5CMP - chain A; structure by X-ray diffraction, 2.60 A resolution.

== Chain A ==
Protein: Leucine-rich repeat transmembrane protein FLRT3
From: Homo sapiens
Reference sequence: Q9NZU0 (FLRT3_HUMAN); residues 29-357 here = UniProt positions 29-357
Sequence (333 residues; row label = number of the first residue in the row):
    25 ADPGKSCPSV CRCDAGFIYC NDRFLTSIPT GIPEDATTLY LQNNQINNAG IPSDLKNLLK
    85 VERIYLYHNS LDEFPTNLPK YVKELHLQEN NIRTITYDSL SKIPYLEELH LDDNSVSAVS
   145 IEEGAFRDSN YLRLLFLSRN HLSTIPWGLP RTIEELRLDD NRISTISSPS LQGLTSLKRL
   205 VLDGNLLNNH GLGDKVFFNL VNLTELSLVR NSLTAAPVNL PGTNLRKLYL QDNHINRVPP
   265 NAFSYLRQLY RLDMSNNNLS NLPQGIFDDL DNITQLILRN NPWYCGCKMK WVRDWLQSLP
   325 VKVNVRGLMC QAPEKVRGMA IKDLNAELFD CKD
Not modelled in the structure: 25-28, 353-357
Cystine bridges: Cys-31/Cys-37, Cys-35/Cys-44, Cys-309/Cys-334
Covalently attached groups: N-acetylglucosamine (NAG) linked to Asn-226
Sequence notes: expression tag (25-28)
Swiss-Prot annotation at these positions:
  - region: Asp-38 to Asn-67 (Interaction with ADGRL3)
  - glycosylation (N-linked (GlcNAc...) asparagine): Asn-226, Asn-282, Asn-296
  - natural variant: Gln-69 (Q69K: In HH21), Glu-97 (E97G: In HH21), Ser-144 (S144I: In HH21), Lys-339 (K339R: In HH21)
  - mutagenesis: Asp-38 (D38A: Abolishes ADGRL3 binding; when associated with A-43; A-45 and A-47), Tyr-43 (Y43A: Abolishes ADGRL3 binding; when associated with A-64. Abolishes ADGRL3 binding; when associated with A-38; A-43 and A-47), Asn-45 (N45A: Abolishes ADGRL3 binding; when associated with A-38; A-43 and A-47), Arg-47 (R47A: Abolishes ADGRL3 binding; when associated with A-38; A-43 and A-45), Tyr-64 (Y64A: Abolishes ADGRL3 binding; when associated with A-43), Tyr-89 (Y89A: Abolishes ADGRL3 binding; when associated with A-91), Tyr-91 (Y91A: Abolishes ADGRL3 binding; when associated with A-89), Arg-181 (R181A: No effect on homodimerization; when associated with A-183; R181N: Adds a glycosylation site that strongly reduces homodimerization; when associated with T-183), Asp-183 (D183A: No effect on homodimerization; when associated with A-181; D183T: Adds a glycosylation site that strongly reduces homodimerization; when associated with T-183)
What the authors report for this chain:
  - mutagenesis - D38A/Y43A/N45A/R47A, Y43A/Y64A: unchanged localization

== In short ==
Covalently linked N-acetylglucosamine: at Asn-226. UniProt lists 9 mutagenesis sites. The paper reports that
D38A/Y43A/N45A/R47A and Y43A/Y64A leave localization unchanged.
Chain A is Leucine-rich repeat transmembrane protein FLRT3 (Homo sapiens); the structure, human FLRT3 LRR
domain, was determined by X-ray diffraction, deposited together with 5CMN.
